Entry 8UWL (electron microscopy, 2.80 A resolution); this record covers chains B and C of the 5 polymer chains in the assembly.

== Chain B ==
Molecule: G protein subunit q (Gi2-mini-Gq chimera)
Organism: Homo sapiens
Sequence (246 residues; each row starts with the number of its first residue):
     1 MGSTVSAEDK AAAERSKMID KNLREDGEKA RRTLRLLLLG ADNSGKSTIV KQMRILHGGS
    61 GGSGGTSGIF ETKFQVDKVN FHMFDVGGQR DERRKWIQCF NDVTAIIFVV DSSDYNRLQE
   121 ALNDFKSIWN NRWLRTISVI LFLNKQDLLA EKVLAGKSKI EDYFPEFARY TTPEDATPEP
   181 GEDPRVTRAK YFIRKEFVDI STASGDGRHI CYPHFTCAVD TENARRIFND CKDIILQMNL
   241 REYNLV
Unresolved in the structure: 1-3, 55-66, 89-92

== Chain C ==
Molecule: Guanine nucleotide-binding protein G(I)/G(S)/G(T) subunit beta-1
Organism: Homo sapiens
Reference sequence: P62873 (GBB1_HUMAN); residue numbers follow UniProt; this construct covers 1-340
Sequence (340 residues; row label = number of the first residue in the row):
     1 MSELDQLRQE AEQLKNQIRD ARKACADATL SQITNNIDPV GRIQMRTRRT LRGHLAKIYA
    61 MHWGTDSRLL VSASQDGKLI IWDSYTTNKV HAIPLRSSWV MTCAYAPSGN YVACGGLDNI
   121 CSIYNLKTRE GNVRVSRELA GHTGYLSCCR FLDDNQIVTS SGDTTCALWD IETGQQTTTF
   181 TGHTGDVMSL SLAPDTRLFV SGACDASAKL WDVREGMCRQ TFTGHESDIN AICFFPNGNA
   241 FATGSDDATC RLFDLRADQE LMTYSHDNII CGITSVSFSK SGRLLLAGYD DFNCNVWDAL
   301 KADRAGVLAG HDNRVSCLGV TDDGMAVATG SWDSFLKIWN
Unresolved in the structure: 1-2
UniProt features mapped onto this chain:
  - modified residue: Ser2 (N-acetylserine), His266 (Phosphohistidine)
  - natural variant: Leu30 (L30F: In MRD42; uncertain significance), Arg52 (R52G: In MRD42), Gly64 (G64V: In MRD42), Asp76 (D76E: In MRD42; D76G: In MRD42), Gly77 (G77S: In MRD42), Lys78 (K78R: In MRD42), Ile80 (I80N: In MRD42; I80T: In MRD42), His91 (H91R: In MRD42; uncertain significance), Ala92 (A92T: In MRD42), Pro94 (P94S: In MRD42), Leu95 (L95P: In MRD42), Arg96 (R96L: In MRD42), 5 further natural variant entries in UniProt

== Interface between chain B and chain C ==
Residue-residue contacts - 24 pairs, chain B then chain C:
  Arg15(B) - Val90(C)  hydrogen bond (side chain-backbone)
  Arg15(B) - His91(C)
  Ser16(B) - Lys89(C)  hydrogen bond (side chain-backbone)
  Ile19(B) - Lys89(C)
  Asp20(B) - Lys89(C)  salt bridge
  Leu23(B) - Leu55(C)
  Asp26(B) - Lys78(C)  salt bridge
  Gly27(B) - Leu55(C)
  Arg35(B) - Trp99(C)
  Gly68(B) - Leu117(C)
  Gly68(B) - Asn119(C)
  Ile69(B) - Trp99(C)
  Phe84(B) - Trp99(C)  hydrophobic
  Lys95(B) - Tyr145(C)
  Lys95(B) - Asp228(C)
  Lys95(B) - Asn230(C)  hydrogen bond
  Gln98(B) - Arg314(C)
  Cys99(B) - Tyr59(C)
  Cys99(B) - Gln75(C)
  Phe100(B) - Trp99(C)  hydrophobic
  Asn101(B) - Lys57(C)  hydrogen bond
  Asn101(B) - Trp332(C)
  Asp102(B) - Lys57(C)  salt bridge
  Trp133(B) - Arg314(C)
Other interface residues (no listed pair), chain B (21 interface residues in all): Ala12, Ala13, Trp96
Other interface residues (no listed pair), chain C (25 interface residues in all): Gly53, Ile80, Asn88, Ala92, Asp118, Met188, Cys204, Asp246, Asp290

== Overview ==
The interface between chain B and chain C involves 21 residues on one side and 25 on the other; the contacts
include 4 hydrogen bonds and 3 salt bridges. Polar contacts include Asp20(B)-Lys89(C), Asp26(B)-Lys78(C) and
Asp102(B)-Lys57(C).
Here chain B is G protein subunit q (Gi2-mini-Gq chimera) and chain C is Guanine nucleotide-binding protein
G(I)/G(S)/G(T) subunit beta-1, both from Homo sapiens. Entry 8UWL (5-HT2AR bound to Lisuride in complex with a
mini-Gq protein and an active-state stabilizing single-chain variable ...) was determined by electron
microscopy, deposited together with 8V6U.
